Entry 6K3F (X-ray diffraction, 2.30 A resolution); this record covers chains A and C of the 12 polymer chains in the assembly.

== Chain A (and C) ==
Molecule: Beta-arrestin-2
Source organism: Rattus norvegicus
Notes: chain C of this document is another copy of the same molecule, construct and numbering; everything in this record applies to it too
UniProt: P29067 (ARRB2_RAT); residue numbers follow UniProt; this construct covers 1-356
Amino-acid sequence (377 residues; row label = number of the first residue in the row; numbers below 1 keep their minus sign (Met-20 is residue -20)):
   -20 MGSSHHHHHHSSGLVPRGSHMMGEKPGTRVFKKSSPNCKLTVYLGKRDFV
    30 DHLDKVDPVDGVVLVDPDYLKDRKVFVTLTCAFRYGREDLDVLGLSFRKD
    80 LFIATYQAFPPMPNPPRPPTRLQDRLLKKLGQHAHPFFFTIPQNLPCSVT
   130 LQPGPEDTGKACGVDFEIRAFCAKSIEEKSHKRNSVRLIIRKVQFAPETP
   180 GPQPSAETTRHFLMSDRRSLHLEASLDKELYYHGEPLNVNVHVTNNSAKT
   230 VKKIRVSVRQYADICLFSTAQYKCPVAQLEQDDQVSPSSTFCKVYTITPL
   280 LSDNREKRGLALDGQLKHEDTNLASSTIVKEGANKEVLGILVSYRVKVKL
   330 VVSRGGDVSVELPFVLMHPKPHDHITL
Unresolved in the structure: -20 to 7, 351-356 (chain C: -20 to 7, 175-179, 351-356)
Construct notes: expression tag (-20 to 0)
Swiss-Prot annotation at these positions:
  - modified residue: Tyr48 (Phosphotyrosine), Pro176 (Hydroxyproline), Pro181 (Hydroxyproline)
  - mutagenesis: Lys11 to Lys12 (Transient ubiquitination; no stable endocytic complexes with AGTR1; impaired in scaffolding-activated ERK1/2), Lys18 (K18R: Promotes agonist-stimulated down-regulation of CHRM2 and CHRM1; no effect on internalization of CHRM2; when associated with R-107, R-108, R-207 and R-296), Val54 (V54A: Inhibits internalization of EDNRA and EDNRB), Lys107 (K107R: Promotes agonist-stimulated down-regulation of CHRM2 and CHRM1; no effect on internalization of CHRM2; when associated with R-18, R-108, R-207 and R-296), Lys108 (K108R: Promotes agonist-stimulated down-regulation of CHRM2 and CHRM1; no effect on internalization of CHRM2; when associated with R-18, R-107, R-207 and R-296), Ser198 (S198P: Greatly reduces interaction with MAPK10), Lys207 (K207R: Promotes agonist-stimulated down-regulation of CHRM2 and CHRM1; no effect on internalization of CHRM2; when associated with R-18, R-107, R-108 and R-296), Lys296 (K296R: Promotes agonist-stimulated down-regulation of CHRM2 and CHRM1; no effect on internalization of CHRM2; when associated with R-18, R-107, R-108 and R-207)
What the authors report for this chain:
  - conformationally variable residues (loop rearrangement, order/disorder transition): Thr119 to Gly133, Ala175 to Pro181, Asn283 to Leu291, Asp292 to Asn301, Ser305 to Leu317

== Chain A / chain C interface ==
Contacting residue pairs (34; chain A residue first):
  Glu186(A) - Lys207(C)
  Thr188(A) - Gly180(C)
  His190(A) - Pro181(C)
  Arg197(A) - Gly180(C)
  Arg197(A) - Pro181(C)
  His200(A) - Gly180(C)  hydrogen bond (side chain-backbone)
  Glu202(A) - Lys207(C)  salt bridge
  Glu202(A) - Glu214(C)
  Thr223(A) - Leu209(C)
  Thr223(A) - Tyr211(C)  hydrogen bond
  Ser226(A) - Glu310(C)
  Val264(A) - Lys349(C)
  Ser265(A) - His31(C)
  Ser265(A) - Leu32(C)  hydrogen bond (side chain-backbone)
  Ser265(A) - Asp33(C)  hydrogen bond (side chain-backbone)
  Ser265(A) - Lys34(C)
  Pro266(A) - Leu32(C)
  Pro266(A) - Asp33(C)
  Ser267(A) - Leu32(C)
  Ser267(A) - Ile307(C)
  Ser267(A) - Met346(C)
  Ser268(A) - Leu32(C)
  Ser268(A) - Gln173(C)
  Ser268(A) - Phe174(C)  hydrogen bond (side chain-backbone)
  Ser268(A) - Met346(C)
  Thr269(A) - Phe174(C)
  Thr269(A) - Tyr211(C)  hydrogen bond
  Thr269(A) - His347(C)
  Thr269(A) - Pro348(C)
  Thr269(A) - Lys349(C)  hydrogen bond (backbone-backbone)
  Phe270(A) - Lys349(C)
  Phe270(A) - Pro350(C)
  Cys271(A) - Lys349(C)  hydrogen bond (backbone-backbone)
  Cys271(A) - Pro350(C)
Other interface residues (no listed pair), chain A (19 interface residues in all): His221, Val222, Asn224
Other interface residues (no listed pair), chain C (21 interface residues in all): Asp206, Glu208

== Summary ==
Chain A and chain C form an interface of 19 and 21 residues respectively; the contacts include 8 hydrogen
bonds and 1 salt bridge. Among the polar pairs are Glu202(A)-Lys207(C), His200(A)-Gly180(C) and
Thr223(A)-Tyr211(C). Curated annotation (UniProt) lists 9 mutagenesis sites on chain A. The paper reports
conformational variability at Thr119(A), Ala175(A) and Asn283(A) among others.
Both chains are Beta-arrestin-2 (Rattus norvegicus). Entry 6K3F (Crystal Structure of beta-Arrestin 2 in
Complex with CXCR7 Phosphopeptide) was determined by X-ray diffraction.
